Entry 5AYX (X-ray diffraction, 2.80 A resolution); this record covers chains A and F of the 6 polymer chains in the assembly.

[Chain A (and F)]
Name: Nicotinate-nucleotide pyrophosphorylase [carboxylating]
From: Homo sapiens
Notes: EC 2.4.2.19; chain F of this document is another copy of the same molecule, construct and numbering; everything in this record applies to it too
UniProtKB: Q15274 (NADC_HUMAN); residue numbers follow UniProt; this construct covers 1-297
Sequence (305 residues; row label = number of the first residue in the row):
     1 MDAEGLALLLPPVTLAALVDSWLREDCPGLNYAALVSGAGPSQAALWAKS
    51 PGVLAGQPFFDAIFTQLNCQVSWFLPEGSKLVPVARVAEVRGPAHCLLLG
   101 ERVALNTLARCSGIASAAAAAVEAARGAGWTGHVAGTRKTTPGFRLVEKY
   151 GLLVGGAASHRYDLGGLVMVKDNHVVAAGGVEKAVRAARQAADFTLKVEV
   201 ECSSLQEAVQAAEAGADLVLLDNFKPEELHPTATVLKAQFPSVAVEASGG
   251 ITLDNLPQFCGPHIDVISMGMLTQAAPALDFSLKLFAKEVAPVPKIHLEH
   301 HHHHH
Disordered / not traced: 290-305
Construct notes: expression tag (298-305)
UniProt features mapped onto this chain:
  - region: L8 to P12 (Important for hexamer formation)
  - binding site (quinolinate): R102, R138, K139, H160, R161, K171, E201, D222, S248 to G250, G270
From the paper describing this entry:
  - conformationally variable residues (loop rearrangement, side-chain flip): H160 to L167, K171, A191 to V198
  - self-association interface (contacts with another copy of this molecule); pairs are residue here / residue on that copy: L164-A192 (hydrophobic contact), L164-F194 (hydrophobic contact), L164-L196 (hydrophobic contact), A3, L6, L8, L9, P11

[Interface between chain A and chain F]
Residue-residue contacts - 27 pairs, chain A then chain F:
  M1(A) with Q190(F)
  H133(A) with D193(F), salt bridge
  S159(A) with A191(F); F194(F)
  H160(A) with F194(F)
  R161(A) with F194(F); T195(F), hydrogen bond (side chain-backbone)
  L164(A) with A191(F); F194(F)
  G165(A) with G166(F); L167(F)
  G166(A) with D163(F); L164(F); G166(F)
  L167(A) with L164(F)
  V168(A) with L164(F), hydrophobic
  Q190(A) with M1(F), hydrogen bond (backbone-backbone)
  A191(A) with H160(F), hydrogen bond (backbone-side chain)
  A192(A) with H160(F)
  D193(A) with M1(F); H133(F)
  F194(A) with H160(F); R161(F); L164(F); G165(F)
  T195(A) with G165(F)
  L196(A) with L164(F)
Other interface residues (no listed pair), chain A (18 interface residues in all): K197
Other interface residues (no listed pair), chain F (18 interface residues in all): A158, V168, A192, K197

[Overview]
Chain A and chain F each contribute 18 residues to their interface; the contacts include 3 hydrogen bonds and
1 salt bridge. Polar contacts include H133(A)-D193(F), R161(A)-T195(F) and A191(A)-H160(F). The paper reports
conformational variability at H160(A), K171(A) and A191(A); a self-association interface involving A3(A),
L6(A) and L8(A) among others.
Chain A and chain F are both Nicotinate-nucleotide pyrophosphorylase [carboxylating] (Homo sapiens); the
structure, Crystal structure of Human Quinolinate Phosphoribosyltransferase, was determined by X-ray
diffraction (same publication as 5AYY).
